PDB entry 7BKB | electron microscopy, 3.50 A resolution | chains A and C of the 24 polymer chains in the assembly

# Chain A
Protein: CoB--CoM heterodisulfide reductase iron-sulfur subunit A
Organism: Methanospirillum hungatei JF-1
Notes: EC 1.8.-.-
UniProt: Q2FKZ1 (Q2FKZ1_METHJ); numbering as in UniProt (aligned over 1-671)
Amino-acid sequence (671 residues; each row starts with the number of its first residue):
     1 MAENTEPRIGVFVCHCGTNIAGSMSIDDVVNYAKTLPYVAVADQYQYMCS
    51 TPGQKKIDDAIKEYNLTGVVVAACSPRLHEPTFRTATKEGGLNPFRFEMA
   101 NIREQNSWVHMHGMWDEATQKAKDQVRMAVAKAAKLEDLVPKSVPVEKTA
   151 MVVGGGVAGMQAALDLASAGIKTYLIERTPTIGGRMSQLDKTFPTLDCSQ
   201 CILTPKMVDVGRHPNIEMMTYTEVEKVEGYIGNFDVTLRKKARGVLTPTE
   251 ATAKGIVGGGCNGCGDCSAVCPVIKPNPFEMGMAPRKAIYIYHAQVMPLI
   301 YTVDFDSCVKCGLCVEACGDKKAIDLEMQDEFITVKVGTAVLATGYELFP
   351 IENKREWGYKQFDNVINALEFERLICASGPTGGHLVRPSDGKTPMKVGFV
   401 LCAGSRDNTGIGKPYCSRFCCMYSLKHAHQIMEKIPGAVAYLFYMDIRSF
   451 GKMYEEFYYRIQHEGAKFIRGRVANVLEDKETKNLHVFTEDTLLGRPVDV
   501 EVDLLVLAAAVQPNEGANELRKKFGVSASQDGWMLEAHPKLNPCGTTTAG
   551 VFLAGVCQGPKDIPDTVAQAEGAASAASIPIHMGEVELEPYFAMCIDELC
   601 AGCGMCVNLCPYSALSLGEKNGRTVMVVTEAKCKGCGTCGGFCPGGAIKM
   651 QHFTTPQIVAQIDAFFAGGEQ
Disordered / not traced: 1-6, 669-671
Disulfide bonds: Cys198-Cys201
Bound ions: 4Fe-4S cluster Fe site 1: Cys14, Cys16, Cys49, Cys74; 4Fe-4S cluster Fe site 2: Cys261, Cys264, Cys267, Cys318; 4Fe-4S cluster Fe site 3: Cys271, Cys308, Cys311, Cys314; 4Fe-4S cluster Fe site 4: Cys402, Cys416, Cys420, Cys421; 4Fe-4S cluster Fe site 5: Cys600, Cys603, Cys606, Cys643; 4Fe-4S cluster Fe site 6: Cys610, Cys633, Cys636, Cys639
Ligand contacts:
  - FAD (flavin-adenine dinucleotide): Val153, Gly154, Gly155, Gly156, Val157, Ala158, Gly159, Ile176, Glu177, Arg178, Thr179, Gly184, Arg185, Met186, Leu189, Lys191, Thr192, Phe193, Ala343, Thr344, Gly345, Tyr346, Leu348, Ala368, Leu369, Glu372, Phe419, Tyr423, Lys426, His427, Asn514, Leu520, Gly555, Val556, Lys561, Asp562, Ile563, Pro564, Thr566
  - 4Fe-4S cluster (SF4), molecule 1: Cys14, Cys16, Ile20, Gln46, Tyr47, Met48, Cys49, Ala73, Cys74, His79, Phe83, Arg103
  - 4Fe-4S cluster (SF4), molecule 2: Val245, Gly260, Cys261, Asn262, Gly263, Cys264, Gly265, Asp266, Cys267, Ile289, Tyr301, Cys318, Lys321, Ala323, Ile324
  - 4Fe-4S cluster (SF4), molecule 3: Cys271, Pro272, Val273, Ala288, Ile289, Val303, Cys308, Val309, Lys310, Cys311, Gly312, Leu313, Cys314, Leu326
  - 4Fe-4S cluster (SF4), molecule 4: Leu401, Cys402, Ser405, Arg406, Cys416, Ser417, Arg418, Phe419, Cys420, Cys421, Asp446, Arg448
  - 4Fe-4S cluster (SF4), molecule 5: Ala593, Leu609, Cys610, Pro611, Tyr612, Ala614, Leu615, Val628, Cys633, Lys634, Gly635, Cys636, Gly637, Thr638, Cys639, Met650
  - 4Fe-4S cluster (SF4), molecule 6: Cys600, Ala601, Gly602, Cys603, Gly604, Met605, Cys606, Leu617, Met626, Phe642, Cys643, Ala647, Ile648

# Chain C
Protein: CoB--CoM heterodisulfide reductase subunit C
Organism: Methanospirillum hungatei JF-1
UniProt: Q2FKZ3 (Q2FKZ3_METHJ); numbering as in UniProt (aligned over 1-191)
Amino-acid sequence (191 residues; each row starts with the number of its first residue):
     1 MAAKSYNIPELDKKLADRRYHLSDTNPEFTQKILKTSRTIANMCYQCGTC
    51 TGSCPSAPRSSYRIRLFMRRCVLGLENEALTDPDLWLCTTCYSCTDRCPR
   101 DIAPTDVIMAMRNLAFKRDIVPKNFLQTVQLIYNSGHGVPNNDVNRAART
   151 KLGLPADPPTTHSYPEFVKGIQKIIDHYELKENADRILKGD
Disordered / not traced: 1, 191
Bound ions: 4Fe-4S cluster Fe site 1: Cys44, Cys47, Cys50, Cys98; 4Fe-4S cluster Fe site 2: Cys54, Cys88, Cys91, Cys94
Ligand contacts:
  - 4Fe-4S cluster (SF4), molecule 1: Cys44, Tyr45, Gln46, Cys47, Gly48, Thr49, Cys50, Arg65, Met68, Cys98, Pro99, Arg100, Ile102, Pro104
  - 4Fe-4S cluster (SF4), molecule 2: Cys50, Ser53, Cys54, Pro55, Ser56, Tyr62, Ile64, Cys88, Thr89, Thr90, Cys91, Tyr92, Ser93, Cys94, Thr105

# Chain A / chain C interface
Pairs across the interface (35):
  Lys396(A) - Leu22(C)
  Tyr441(A) - Leu22(C)
  Tyr459(A) - Ile40(C)
  Tyr459(A) - Met43(C)
  Tyr459(A) - Arg100(C)
  Gln462(A) - Asn42(C)  hydrogen bond (side chain-backbone)
  Gln462(A) - Met43(C)
  Gln462(A) - Cys44(C)  hydrogen bond (side chain-backbone)
  Gln462(A) - Arg100(C)  hydrogen bond
  His463(A) - Met43(C)
  Lys467(A) - Val72(C)  hydrogen bond (side chain-backbone)
  Phe468(A) - Arg69(C)  hydrogen bond (backbone-side chain)
  Phe488(A) - Arg19(C)
  Asp491(A) - Arg69(C)  salt bridge
  Asp491(A) - Leu73(C)
  Leu493(A) - Gln46(C)
  Leu493(A) - Arg65(C)  hydrogen bond (backbone-side chain)
  Leu494(A) - Leu66(C)
  Leu494(A) - Arg69(C)
  Leu494(A) - Leu73(C)  hydrophobic
  Arg496(A) - Arg18(C)  hydrogen bond (side chain-backbone)
  Arg496(A) - Arg19(C)
  Arg496(A) - Tyr20(C)
  Arg496(A) - Leu75(C)
  Arg496(A) - Glu78(C)  salt bridge
  Pro497(A) - Arg18(C)
  Pro497(A) - Arg19(C)
  Pro497(A) - Tyr20(C)  hydrogen bond (backbone-backbone)
  Val498(A) - Arg19(C)
  Val498(A) - Tyr20(C)
  Asp499(A) - Arg19(C)
  Asp499(A) - Tyr20(C)  hydrogen bond (backbone-backbone)
  Asp499(A) - His21(C)  salt bridge
  Val500(A) - Leu22(C)  hydrophobic
  Glu501(A) - Leu22(C)
Other interface residues (no listed pair), chain A (20 interface residues in all): Glu455, Tyr458, Ile469
Other interface residues (no listed pair), chain C (20 interface residues in all): Asp24, Tyr45

# In short
Chain A and chain C each contribute 20 residues to their interface; the contacts include 9 hydrogen bonds and
3 salt bridges. Among the polar pairs are Asp491(A)-Arg69(C), Arg496(A)-Glu78(C) and Asp499(A)-His21(C). Bound
to chain A: 6 copies of 4Fe-4S cluster and flavin-adenine dinucleotide.
Chain A is CoB--CoM heterodisulfide reductase iron-sulfur subunit A and chain C is CoB--CoM heterodisulfide
reductase subunit C, both from Methanospirillum hungatei JF-1; the structure, Formate dehydrogenase -
heterodisulfide reductase - formylmethanofuran dehydrogenase complex from Methanospirillum hungatei
(hexameric, composite structure), was determined by electron microscopy (same publication as 7BKC, 7BKD and
7BKE).
